PDB entry 6LS4 | X-ray diffraction, 2.40 A resolution | chains B and C of the 5 polymer chains in the assembly

Chain B:
Name: Tubulin beta chain
From: Sus scrofa
Reference sequence: P02554 (TBB_PIG); numbering as in UniProt (aligned over 1-445)
Amino-acid sequence (445 residues; numbered 1 to 445; the number before each row is that of its first residue):
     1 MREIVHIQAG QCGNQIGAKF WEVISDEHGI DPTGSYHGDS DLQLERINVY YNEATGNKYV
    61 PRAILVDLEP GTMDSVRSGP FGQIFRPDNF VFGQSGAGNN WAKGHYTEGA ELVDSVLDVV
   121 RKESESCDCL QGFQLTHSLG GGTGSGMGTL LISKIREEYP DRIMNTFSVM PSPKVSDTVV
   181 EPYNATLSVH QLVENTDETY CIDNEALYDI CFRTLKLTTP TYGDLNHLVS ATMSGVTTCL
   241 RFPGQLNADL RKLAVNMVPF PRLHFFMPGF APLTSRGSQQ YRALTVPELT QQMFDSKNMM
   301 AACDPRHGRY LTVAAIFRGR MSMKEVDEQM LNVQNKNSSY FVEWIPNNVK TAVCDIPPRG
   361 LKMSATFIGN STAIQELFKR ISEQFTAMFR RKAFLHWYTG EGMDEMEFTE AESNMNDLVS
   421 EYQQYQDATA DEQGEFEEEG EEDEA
Disordered / not traced: 276-281, 430-445
Sequence notes: conflict Thr-55 (Ala in P02554), Met-170 (Val in P02554), Ser-296 (Ala in P02554), Ile-316 (Val in P02554)
Curated features (UniProtKB/Swiss-Prot):
  - motif: Met-1 to Ile-4 (MREI motif)
  - binding site (GTP): Gln-11, Glu-69, Ser-138, Gly-142, Thr-143, Gly-144, Asn-204, Asn-226
  - binding site (Mg(2+)): Glu-69
  - modified residue: Ser-40 (Phosphoserine), Lys-58 (N6-acetyllysine), Ser-172 (Phosphoserine), Thr-285 (Phosphothreonine), Thr-290 (Phosphothreonine), Arg-318 (Omega-N-methylarginine), Glu-438 (5-glutamyl polyglutamate)
  - cross-link (Glycyl lysine isopeptide (Lys-Gly)): Lys-58 (interchain with G-Cter in ubiquitin), Lys-324 (interchain with G-Cter in ubiquitin)
  - natural variant: His-37 (H37V: In 2nd form), Asn-48 (N48S: In 2nd form), Ser-275 (S275A: In 2nd form)
Residues lining bound ligands:
  - GDP (guanosine-5'-diphosphate): Ala-9, Gly-10, Gln-11, Cys-12, Gln-15, Ile-16, Asp-67, Ala-97, Ser-138, Gly-140, Gly-141, Gly-142, Thr-143, Gly-144, Ser-145, Val-169, Pro-171, Val-175, Ser-176, Asp-177, Glu-181, Asn-204, Leu-207, Tyr-222, Leu-225, Asn-226
  - S40 (3-[(4-cyclopropylphenyl)sulfonylamino]-4-methyl-N-(pyridin-3-ylmethyl)benzamide): Asn-165, Glu-198, Tyr-200, Val-236, Thr-237, Cys-239, Leu-240, Ala-248, Asp-249, Leu-250, Lys-252, Leu-253, Asn-256, Met-257, Thr-312, Val-313, Ala-314, Ala-315, Ile-316, Asn-347, Asn-348, Val-349, Lys-350, Thr-351, Ala-352

Chain C:
Name: Tubulin alpha-1B chain
From: Sus scrofa
Reference sequence: Q2XVP4 (TBA1B_PIG); residues 1-451 here = UniProt positions 1-451
Amino-acid sequence (451 residues; numbered 1 to 451; the number before each row is that of its first residue):
     1 MRECISIHVG QAGVQIGNAC WELYCLEHGI QPDGQMPSDK TIGGGDDSFN TFFSETGAGK
    61 HVPRAVFVDL EPTVIDEVRT GTYRQLFHPE QLITGKEDAA NNYARGHYTI GKEIIDLVLD
   121 RIRKLADQCT GLQGFLVFHS FGGGTGSGFT SLLMERLSVD YGKKSKLEFS IYPAPQVSTA
   181 VVEPYNSILT THTTLEHSDC AFMVDNEAIY DICRRNLDIE RPTYTNLNRL ISQIVSSITA
   241 SLRFDGALNV DLTEFQTNLV PYPRIHFPLA TYAPVISAEK AYHEQLSVAE ITNACFEPAN
   301 QMVKCDPRHG KYMACCLLYR GDVVPKDVNA AIATIKTKRS IQFVDWCPTG FKVGINYQPP
   361 TVVPGGDLAK VQRAVCMLSN TTAIAEAWAR LDHKFDLMYA KRAFVHWYVG EGMEEGEFSE
   421 AREDMAALEK DYEEVGVDSV EGEGEEEGEE Y
Disordered / not traced: 440-451
Curated features (UniProtKB/Swiss-Prot):
  - motif: Met-1 to Cys-4 (MREC motif)
  - active site: Glu-254
  - binding site (GTP): Gly-10, Gln-11, Ala-12, Gln-15, Glu-71, Ala-99, Ser-140, Gly-143, Gly-144, Thr-145, Gly-146, Thr-179, Glu-183, Asn-206, Tyr-224, Asn-228, Leu-252
  - binding site (Mg(2+)): Glu-71
  - site: Tyr-451 (Involved in polymerization)
  - modified residue: Lys-40 (N6,N6,N6-trimethyllysine), Ser-48 (Phosphoserine), Ser-232 (Phosphoserine), Tyr-282 (3'-nitrotyrosine), Arg-339 (Omega-N-methylarginine), Ser-439 (Phosphoserine), Glu-443 (5-glutamyl polyglutamate), Glu-445 (5-glutamyl polyglutamate), Tyr-451 (3'-nitrotyrosine)
  - cross-link (Glycyl lysine isopeptide (Lys-Gly)): Lys-326 (interchain with G-Cter in ubiquitin), Lys-370 (interchain with G-Cter in ubiquitin)
Bound ions: Mg2+ site 1: Asp-39, Thr-41, Gly-44, Glu-55; Mg2+ site 2: Asn-249, Glu-254
Residues lining bound ligands:
  - GTP (guanosine-5'-triphosphate): Gly-10, Gln-11, Ala-12, Gln-15, Ile-16, Asp-69, Asp-98, Ala-99, Ala-100, Asn-101, Asn-102, Ser-140, Gly-142, Gly-143, Gly-144, Thr-145, Gly-146, Ile-171, Val-177, Thr-179, Glu-183, Asn-206, Tyr-224, Leu-227, Asn-228, Ile-231
  - S40 (3-[(4-cyclopropylphenyl)sulfonylamino]-4-methyl-N-(pyridin-3-ylmethyl)benzamide): Asn-101, Thr-179, Ala-180, Val-181

How chain B and chain C interact:
Contacting residue pairs - 55 pairs, chain B then chain C:
  Gln-11(B) / Leu-248(C)
  Glu-69(B) / Asn-249(C)  hydrogen bond
  Gln-94(B) / Met-1(C)
  Gln-94(B) / Arg-2(C)
  Gly-98(B) / Thr-253(C)
  Gly-98(B) / Thr-257(C)  hydrogen bond (backbone-side chain)
  Asn-99(B) / Glu-254(C)  hydrogen bond
  Asn-99(B) / Asn-258(C)  hydrogen bond
  Asn-99(B) / Lys-352(C)  hydrogen bond
  Lys-103(B) / Thr-253(C)
  Pro-173(B) / Lys-336(C)  hydrogen bond (backbone-side chain)
  Lys-174(B) / Asn-329(C)  hydrogen bond (backbone-side chain)
  Ser-176(B) / Phe-351(C)
  Asp-177(B) / Lys-352(C)  salt bridge
  Thr-178(B) / Asn-258(C)  hydrogen bond
  Thr-178(B) / Thr-349(C)
  Val-179(B) / Asn-258(C)  hydrogen bond (backbone-side chain)
  Val-179(B) / Thr-349(C)  hydrogen bond (backbone-side chain)
  Val-179(B) / Gly-350(C)
  Val-179(B) / Phe-351(C)
  Val-180(B) / Thr-257(C)
  Glu-181(B) / Thr-349(C)
  Tyr-208(B) / Asn-329(C)  hydrogen bond
  Thr-219(B) / Lys-326(C)
  Thr-219(B) / Asn-329(C)
  Thr-219(B) / Ala-330(C)
  Gln-384(B) / Pro-348(C)
  Ala-387(B) / Asp-345(C)
  Ala-387(B) / Trp-346(C)
  Met-388(B) / Trp-346(C)
  Met-388(B) / Pro-348(C)
  Arg-390(B) / Ser-439(C)
  Arg-391(B) / Tyr-262(C)  hydrogen bond (backbone-side chain)
  Arg-391(B) / Trp-346(C)
  Arg-391(B) / Glu-434(C)  hydrogen bond (side chain-backbone)
  Arg-391(B) / Val-437(C)  hydrogen bond (side chain-backbone)
  Arg-391(B) / Asp-438(C)
  Arg-391(B) / Ser-439(C)  hydrogen bond
  Lys-392(B) / Tyr-262(C)
  Ala-393(B) / Pro-261(C)
  Ala-393(B) / Tyr-262(C)
  Ala-393(B) / Trp-346(C)  hydrophobic
  Phe-394(B) / Thr-257(C)
  Phe-394(B) / Asn-258(C)
  Phe-394(B) / Val-260(C)
  Phe-394(B) / Pro-261(C)  hydrogen bond (backbone-backbone)
  Phe-394(B) / Trp-346(C)  hydrophobic
  His-396(B) / Val-260(C)  hydrogen bond (side chain-backbone)
  His-396(B) / Pro-261(C)
  His-396(B) / Tyr-262(C)
  His-396(B) / Pro-263(C)
  Trp-397(B) / Gln-256(C)  hydrogen bond (side chain-backbone)
  Trp-397(B) / Thr-257(C)
  Trp-397(B) / Val-260(C)  hydrogen bond (side chain-backbone)
  Gly-400(B) / Lys-163(C)  hydrogen bond (backbone-side chain)
Interface residues without a listed pair, chain B (32 interface residues in all): Pro-70, Val-175, Pro-220, Thr-221, Tyr-222
Interface residues without a listed pair, chain C (36 interface residues in all): Asp-199, Ala-247, Leu-259, Met-313, Pro-325, Cys-347, Val-435

Overview:
32 residues of chain B face 36 of chain C across their interface, with 20 hydrogen bonds and 1 salt bridge.
Polar contacts include Asp-177(B)/Lys-352(C), Glu-69(B)/Asn-249(C) and Gly-98(B)/Thr-257(C). Bound to chain B:
GDP and compound S40. Ligands of chain C: GTP and compound S40.
Chain B is Tubulin beta chain and chain C is Tubulin alpha-1B chain, both from Sus scrofa; the structure, A
novel anti-tumor agent S-40 in complex with tubulin, was determined by X-ray diffraction.
